Entry 7ZPA (electron microscopy, 3.90 A resolution); this record covers chains B and C of the 4 polymer chains in the assembly.

[Chain B]
Protein: PLP-dependent aminotransferase family protein
From: Alkalihalobacillus clausii
Reference sequence: A0A268NVG2 (A0A268NVG2_ALKCL); residues 1-464 here = UniProt positions 1-464
Amino-acid sequence (478 residues; each row starts with the number of its first residue):
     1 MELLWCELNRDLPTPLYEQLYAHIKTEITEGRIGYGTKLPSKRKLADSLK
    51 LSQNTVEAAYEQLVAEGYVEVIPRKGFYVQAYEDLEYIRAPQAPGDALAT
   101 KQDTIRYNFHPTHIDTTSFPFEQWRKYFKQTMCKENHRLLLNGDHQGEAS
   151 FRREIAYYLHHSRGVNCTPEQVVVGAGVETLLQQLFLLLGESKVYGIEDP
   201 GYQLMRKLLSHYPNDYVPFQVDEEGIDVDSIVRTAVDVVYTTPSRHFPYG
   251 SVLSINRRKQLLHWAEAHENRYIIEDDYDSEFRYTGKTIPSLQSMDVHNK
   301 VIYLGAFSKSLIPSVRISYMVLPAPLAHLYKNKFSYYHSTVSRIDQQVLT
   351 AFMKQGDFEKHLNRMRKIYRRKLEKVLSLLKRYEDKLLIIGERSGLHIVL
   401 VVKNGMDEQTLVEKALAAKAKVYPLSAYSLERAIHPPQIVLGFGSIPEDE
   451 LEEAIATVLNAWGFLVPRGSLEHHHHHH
Unresolved in the structure: 1-6, 88-102, 465-478
Sequence notes: conflict Gln-92 (Lys in A0A268NVG2), Glu-191 (Ala in A0A268NVG2), Ser-192 (Asn in A0A268NVG2), Leu-388 (Ser in A0A268NVG2); expression tag (465-478)
Modified positions: Lys-309 ((2S)-2-amino-6-[[3-hydroxy-2-methyl-5-(phosphonooxymethyl)pyridin-4-yl]methylideneamino]hexanoic acid; LLP)
Reported in the primary citation:
  - mutagenesis - K126Q/K129Q, K360Q/R364Q, R370Q/R371Q: decreased binding to the 48-nt DNA strand (chain C)
  - mutagenesis - K126Q/K129Q: abolished binding to bent fragment

[Chain C]
Molecule: 48-nt DNA strand
Sequence (48 nucleotides; numbered 1 to 48; the number before each row is that of its first residue):
     1 CTGACCTCATCATTTTCTTAAAAACTGACACTTACAATGTGGTCAGTT

[How chain B and chain C interact]
Residue-residue contacts - 16 pairs, chain B then chain C:
  Ser-41(B) / DA4(C)  phosphate contact
  Ser-41(B) / DC5(C)  hydrogen bond to the phosphate
  Lys-42(B) / DC5(C)  phosphate contact
  Lys-42(B) / DC6(C)  base contact
  Arg-43(B) / DA4(C)  hydrogen bond to the base
  Arg-43(B) / DC5(C)  base contact
  Lys-44(B) / DG3(C)  hydrogen bond to the phosphate
  Lys-44(B) / DA4(C)  salt bridge to the phosphate
  Gln-53(B) / DC6(C)  hydrogen bond to the base
  Glu-57(B) / DC6(C)  hydrogen bond to the base
  Val-71(B) / DC5(C)  phosphate contact
  Arg-74(B) / DA4(C)  sugar contact
  Lys-75(B) / DA4(C)  phosphate contact
  Lys-75(B) / DC5(C)  phosphate contact
  Lys-367(B) / DA36(C)  sugar contact
  Arg-370(B) / DA37(C)  salt bridge to the phosphate
Also at the interface, not in a pair above, chain B (13 interface residues in all): Lys-126, Lys-129
Also at the interface, not in a pair above, chain C (9 interface residues in all): DT7, DT26, DG27

[Overview]
The interface between chain B and chain C involves 13 residues on one side and 9 on the other, with 5 hydrogen
bonds and 2 salt bridges. Polar contacts include Arg-43(B)/DA4(C), Gln-53(B)/DC6(C) and Glu-57(B)/DC6(C). From
the paper: K126Q/K129Q, K360Q/R364Q and R370Q/R371Q of chain B reduce binding to the 48-nt DNA strand (chain
C); K126Q/K129Q of chain B abolish binding to bent fragment.
Here chain B is PLP-dependent aminotransferase family protein (Alkalihalobacillus clausii) and chain C is a
48-nt DNA strand. Entry 7ZPA (Cryo-EM structure of holo-PdxR from Bacillus clausii bound to its target DNA in
the closed conformation ...) was determined by electron microscopy (same publication as 7ZLA, 7ZN5, 7ZTH and
7PQ9).
